PDB entry 5D1Z | X-ray diffraction, 3.17 A resolution | chains E and F of the 10 polymer chains in the assembly

# Chain E
Name: D4-10 Light Chain
From: Homo sapiens
Chain sequence (214 residues; row label = number of the first residue in the row):
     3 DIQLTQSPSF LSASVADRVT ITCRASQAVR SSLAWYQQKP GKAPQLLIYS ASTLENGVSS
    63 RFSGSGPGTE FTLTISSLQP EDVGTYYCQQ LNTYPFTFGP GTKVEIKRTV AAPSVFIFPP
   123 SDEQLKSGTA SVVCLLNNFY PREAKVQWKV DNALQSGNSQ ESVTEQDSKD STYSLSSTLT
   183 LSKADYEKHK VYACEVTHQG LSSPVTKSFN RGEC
Not modelled in the structure: 216
Cystine bridges: Cys25-Cys90, Cys136-Cys196

# Chain F
Name: D4-10 Heavy Chain
From: Homo sapiens
Chain sequence (270 residues; row label = number of the first residue in the row):
     1 QVQLQESGPG LVKPSETLSL ICTVSGGSIS SSSYYWGWIR QTPERNLEWI GIIYFSGTTY
    61 YNPSLQSRVS MSLDRSTNRF SLRLSSVTAA DTAIYYCAKP KSRDRGGPGD DYFGMDVWGQ
   121 GIMVTVSSAS TKGPSVFPLA PSSKSTSGGT AALGCLVKDY FPEPVTVSWN SGALTSGVHT
   181 FPAVLQSSGL YSLSSVVTVP SSSLGTQTYI CNVNHKPSNT KVDKKVEPKS CGGGSGHHHH
   241 HHHHHHGGDY KDHDGDYKDH DIDYKDDDDK
Not modelled in the structure: 143-147, 229-270
Cystine bridges: Cys22-Cys97, Cys155-Cys211

# Interface between chain E and chain F
Pairs across the interface (75):
  Ala36(E) with Phe113(F)
  Tyr38(E) with Gly114(F); Met115(F), hydrogen bond (side chain-backbone); Trp118(F), hydrophobic
  Gln40(E) with Gln41(F), hydrogen bond; Arg45(F); Tyr96(F), hydrogen bond
  Lys44(E) with Tyr96(F), hydrogen bond (backbone-side chain)
  Ala45(E) with Tyr96(F), hydrophobic; Gly119(F)
  Pro46(E) with Tyr96(F); Trp118(F)
  Gln47(E) with Asp116(F)
  Leu48(E) with Lys101(F); Met115(F); Asp116(F)
  Tyr51(E) with Lys101(F); Phe113(F)
  Ser52(E) with Phe113(F)
  Glu57(E) with Lys101(F), salt bridge; Asp116(F)
  Asn58(E) with Lys101(F), hydrogen bond
  Tyr89(E) with Gln41(F), hydrogen bond; Arg45(F), hydrogen bond (side chain-backbone); Leu47(F), hydrophobic
  Gln91(E) with Trp49(F)
  Leu93(E) with Tyr112(F); Phe113(F); Gly114(F)
  Tyr96(E) with Trp49(F), hydrogen bond; Gly51(F); Ile52(F), hydrogen bond (side chain-backbone); Tyr60(F), hydrogen bond (side chain-backbone); Tyr61(F); Asn62(F)
  Pro97(E) with Asn62(F)
  Phe98(E) with Trp49(F); Tyr112(F), hydrophobic
  Phe100(E) with Ile39(F), hydrophobic; Leu47(F), hydrophobic
  Phe118(E) with Thr150(F); Ala152(F), hydrophobic
  Phe120(E) with Leu139(F), hydrophobic; Ala140(F); Ala152(F)
  Ser123(E) with Phe137(F); Pro138(F)
  Glu125(E) with Val136(F); Phe137(F); Pro138(F); Lys224(F)
  Gln126(E) with Phe137(F)
  Ser133(E) with Leu156(F)
  Val135(E) with Leu139(F), hydrophobic; Ser194(F)
  Leu137(E) with Phe181(F), hydrophobic; Val196(F), hydrophobic
  Asn139(E) with His179(F); Val196(F); Thr198(F)
  Asn140(E) with His179(F), hydrogen bond
  Gln162(E) with Val184(F); Leu185(F); Gln186(F)
  Ser164(E) with Phe181(F); Pro182(F), hydrogen bond (side chain-backbone); Val184(F)
  Val165(E) with Pro182(F)
  Thr166(E) with Phe181(F)
  Ser176(E) with His179(F), hydrogen bond; Phe181(F)
  Leu177(E) with Phe181(F)
  Ser178(E) with Phe181(F); Ser194(F)
  Thr182(E) with Lys158(F)
Also at the interface, not in a pair above, chain E (43 interface residues in all): Asp3, Pro102, Pro121, Thr131, Glu163, Asp169
Also at the interface, not in a pair above, chain F (41 interface residues in all): Asn46, Pro63, Leu153

# Summary
43 residues of chain E and 41 residues of chain F are in contact, with 13 hydrogen bonds and 1 salt bridge.
Polar pairs include Glu57(E)-Lys101(F), Tyr38(E)-Met115(F) and Gln40(E)-Gln41(F).
Here chain E is D4-10 Light Chain and chain F is D4-10 Heavy Chain, both from Homo sapiens. Entry 5D1Z (IsdB
NEAT1 bound by clone D4-10) was determined by X-ray diffraction (same publication as 5D1X).
